Entry 5CCF (X-ray diffraction, 2.10 A resolution); this record covers chain A.

# Chain A
Name: ADP-dependent glucokinase
From: Mus musculus
Notes: EC 2.7.1.147
UniProtKB: Q8VDL4 (ADPGK_MOUSE), isoform Q8VDL4-3; numbering as in UniProt (aligned over 51-495)
Amino-acid sequence (486 residues; numbered 38 to 523; the number before each row is that of its first residue):
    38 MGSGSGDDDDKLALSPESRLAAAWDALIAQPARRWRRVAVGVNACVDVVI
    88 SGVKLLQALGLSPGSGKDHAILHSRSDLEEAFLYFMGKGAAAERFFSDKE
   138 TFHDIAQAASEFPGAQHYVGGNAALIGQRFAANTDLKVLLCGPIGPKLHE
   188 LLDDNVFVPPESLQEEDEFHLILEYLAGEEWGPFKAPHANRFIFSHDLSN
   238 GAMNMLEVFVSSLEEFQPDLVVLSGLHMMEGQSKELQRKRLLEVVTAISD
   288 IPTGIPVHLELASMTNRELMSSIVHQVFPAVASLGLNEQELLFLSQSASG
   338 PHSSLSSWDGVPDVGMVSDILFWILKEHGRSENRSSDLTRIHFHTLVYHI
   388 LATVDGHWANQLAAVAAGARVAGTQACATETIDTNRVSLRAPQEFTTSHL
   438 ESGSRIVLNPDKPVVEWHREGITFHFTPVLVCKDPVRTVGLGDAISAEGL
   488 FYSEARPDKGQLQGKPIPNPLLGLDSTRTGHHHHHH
Not modelled in the structure: 38-47, 494-523
Differences from the reference sequence: initiating methionine (38); expression tag (39-50, 496-523); conflict S372 (Ala in Q8VDL4)
Curated features (UniProtKB/Swiss-Prot):
  - binding site (Mg(2+)): E297
Cystine bridges: C414-C469
What the authors report for this chain:
  - catalytic residues: D480 (proposed by the authors, not directly observed)
  - mutagenesis - D84A, R228A, H264A: decreased catalytic activity
  - mutagenesis - H264A (Kd 5 mm): decreased binding to glucose

# In short
Curated annotation (UniProt) lists Mg2+-binding residue E297. The paper reports the catalytic residue D480;
D84A, R228A and H264A reduce catalytic activity.
Chain A is ADP-dependent glucokinase (Mus musculus); the structure, Structure of Mouse ADP-Dependent
Glucokinase, was determined by X-ray diffraction, deposited together with 5CK7.
